5YL2 - chains B and F of the 6 polymer chains in the assembly; structure by X-ray diffraction, 2.09 A resolution.

== Chain B ==
Name: Tubulin beta chain
From: Sus scrofa
Reference sequence: A0A287AGU7 (A0A287AGU7_PIG); residues 1-445 here = UniProt positions 1-445
Chain sequence (445 residues; numbered 1 to 445; the number before each row is that of its first residue):
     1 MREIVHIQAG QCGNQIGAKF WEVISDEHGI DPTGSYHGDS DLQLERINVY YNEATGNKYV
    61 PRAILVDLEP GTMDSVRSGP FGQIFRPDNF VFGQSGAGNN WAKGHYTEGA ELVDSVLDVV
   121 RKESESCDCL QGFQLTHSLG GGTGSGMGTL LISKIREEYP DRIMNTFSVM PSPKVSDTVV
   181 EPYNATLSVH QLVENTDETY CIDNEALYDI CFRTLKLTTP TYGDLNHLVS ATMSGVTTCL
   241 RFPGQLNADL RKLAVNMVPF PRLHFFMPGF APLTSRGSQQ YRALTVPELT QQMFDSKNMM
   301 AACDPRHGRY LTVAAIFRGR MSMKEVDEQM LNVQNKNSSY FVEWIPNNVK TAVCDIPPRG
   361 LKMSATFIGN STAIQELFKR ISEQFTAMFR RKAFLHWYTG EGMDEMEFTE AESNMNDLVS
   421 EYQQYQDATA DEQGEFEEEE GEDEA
Unresolved in the structure: 429-445
Ion coordination: Mg2+: Q11 (together with GDP)
Residues lining bound ligands:
  - 8WU ((E)-1-(5-methoxy-2,2-dimethyl-chromen-8-yl)-3-(4-methoxy-3-oxidanyl-phenyl)prop-2-en-1-one): Y200, V236, C239, L240, L246, A248, D249, K252, L253, N256, M257, T312, V313, A314, A315, N347, N348, V349, K350, T351, A352, I368
  - GDP (guanosine-5'-diphosphate): G10, Q11, C12, Q15, I16, D67, A97, N99, S138, G140, G141, G142, T143, G144, V169, P171, V175, D177, E181, N204, L207, Y222, L225, N226

== Chain F ==
Name: Tubulin tyrosine ligase
From: Gallus gallus
Reference sequence: E1BQ43 (E1BQ43_CHICK); numbering as in UniProt (aligned over 1-378)
Chain sequence (384 residues; row label = number of the first residue in the row):
     1 MYTFVVRDEN SSVYAEVSRL LLATGQWKRL RKDNPRFNLM LGERNRLPFG RLGHEPGLVQ
    61 LVNYYRGADK LCRKASLVKL IKTSPELSES CTWFPESYVI YPTNLKTPVA PAQNGIRHLI
   121 NNTRTDEREV FLAAYNRRRE GREGNVWIAK SSAGAKGEGI LISSEASELL DFIDEQGQVH
   181 VIQKYLEKPL LLEPGHRKFD IRSWVLVDHL YNIYLYREGV LRTSSEPYNS ANFQDKTCHL
   241 TNHCIQKEYS KNYGRYEEGN EMFFEEFNQY LMDALNTTLE NSILLQIKHI IRSCLMCIEP
   301 AISTKHLHYQ SFQLFGFDFM VDEELKVWLI EVNGAPACAQ KLYAELCQGI VDVAISSVFP
   361 LADTGQKTSQ PTSIFIKLHH HHHH
Unresolved in the structure: 104-125, 150-160, 248-251, 363-371, 381-384
Construct notes: expression tag (379-384)
Residues lining bound ligands: AMP-PCP (ACP; phosphomethylphosphonic acid adenylate ester): K74, I148, Q183, K184, Y185, L186, K198, D200, R202, R222, H239, L240, T241, N242, D318, M320, I330, E331, N333

== Interface between chain B and chain F ==
Residue-residue contacts - 12 pairs, chain B then chain F:
  R309(B) with R31(F)
  L331(B) with R36(F); P56(F)
  Q334(B) with R36(F)
  N335(B) with R36(F), hydrogen bond; P56(F); G57(F); L58(F)
  K336(B) with M1(F)
  S338(B) with L30(F); N34(F)
  S339(B) with K28(F)
Interface residues without a listed pair, chain B (8 interface residues in all): E343
Interface residues without a listed pair, chain F (10 interface residues in all): T3

== Overview ==
8 residues of chain B face 10 of chain F across their interface; the contacts include 1 hydrogen bond. Its one
hydrogen-bonded contact is N335(B)-R36(F). Chain B binds GDP and compound 8WU. Bound to chain F: AMP-PCP.
Chain B is Tubulin beta chain (Sus scrofa) and chain F is Tubulin tyrosine ligase (Gallus gallus); the
structure, Crystal structure of T2R-TTL-Y28 complex, was determined by X-ray diffraction together with 5XIW,
5YLJ, 5YLS and 5XP3 from the same study.
